5YGK - chains A and E; structure by X-ray diffraction, 2.05 A resolution.

== Chain A (and E) ==
Name: Cyclolavandulyl diphosphate synthase
Source organism: Streptomyces sp. (strain CL190)
Notes: chain E of this document is another copy of the same molecule, construct and numbering; everything in this record applies to it too
UniProt: X5IYJ5 (X5IYJ5_STRC1); residue numbers follow UniProt; this construct covers 1-217
Amino-acid sequence (217 residues; each row starts with the number of its first residue):
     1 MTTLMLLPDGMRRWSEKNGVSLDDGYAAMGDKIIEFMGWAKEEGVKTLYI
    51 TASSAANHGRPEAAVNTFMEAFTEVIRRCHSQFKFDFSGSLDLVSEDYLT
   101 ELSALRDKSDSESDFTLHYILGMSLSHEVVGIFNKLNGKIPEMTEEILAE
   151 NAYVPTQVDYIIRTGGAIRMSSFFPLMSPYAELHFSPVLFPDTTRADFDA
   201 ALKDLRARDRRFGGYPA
Not modelled in the structure: 211-217 (chain E: 209-217)
Metal / ion sites: Mg2+: Asp9 (together with dimethylallyl S-thiolodiphosphate)
Ligand contacts:
  - dimethylallyl S-thiolodiphosphate (DST): Leu7, Pro8, Asp9, Thr51, Ala52, Ser53, Ser54, Asn57, Arg163, Arg169, Ser171, Phe173
  - dimethylallyl S-thiolodiphosphate: Pro8, Asp9, Gly10, Met11, Arg12, Arg13, Tyr26, Met29, Ala52, Asn57, Arg60, Phe68, Phe72

== Chain A / chain E interface ==
Contacting residue pairs - 56 pairs, chain A then chain E:
  Leu125(A) with Phe174(E), hydrophobic; Leu176(E), hydrophobic
  Ser126(A) with Glu145(E), hydrogen bond; Leu148(E); Met177(E)
  His127(A) with Glu145(E)
  Val129(A) with Val129(E), hydrophobic; Leu148(E), hydrophobic
  Val130(A) with Met143(E); Thr144(E); Glu145(E)
  Phe133(A) with Phe133(E), hydrophobic; Leu136(E); Ile140(E), hydrophobic; Met143(E), hydrophobic
  Asn134(A) with Glu142(E); Met143(E), hydrogen bond (side chain-backbone)
  Leu136(A) with Phe133(E), hydrophobic
  Asn137(A) with Asn137(E); Gly138(E), hydrogen bond (side chain-backbone); Ile140(E), hydrogen bond (side chain-backbone); Pro141(E), hydrogen bond (side chain-backbone)
  Gly138(A) with Asn137(E), hydrogen bond (backbone-side chain)
  Ile140(A) with Phe133(E), hydrophobic; Asn137(E), hydrogen bond (backbone-side chain)
  Pro141(A) with Asn137(E), hydrogen bond (backbone-side chain)
  Glu142(A) with Asn134(E)
  Met143(A) with Val130(E); Phe133(E), hydrophobic; Asn134(E), hydrogen bond (backbone-side chain)
  Thr144(A) with Val130(E)
  Glu145(A) with Ser126(E); Val130(E)
  Leu148(A) with Ser126(E); Val129(E), hydrophobic
  Ile168(A) with Glu182(E); Leu183(E), hydrogen bond (backbone-backbone); Arg208(E), hydrogen bond (backbone-side chain)
  Arg169(A) with Ala181(E); Glu182(E), salt bridge; Leu183(E)
  Met170(A) with Phe174(E), hydrophobic
  Ser171(A) with Pro179(E), hydrogen bond (backbone-backbone)
  Phe174(A) with Leu125(E), hydrophobic; Met170(E), hydrophobic; Phe174(E), hydrophobic
  Leu176(A) with Leu125(E)
  Met177(A) with Ser126(E)
  Pro179(A) with Ser171(E), hydrogen bond (backbone-backbone)
  Ala181(A) with Arg169(E)
  Glu182(A) with Ile168(E); Arg169(E), salt bridge
  Leu183(A) with Ile168(E), hydrogen bond (backbone-backbone); Arg169(E)
  Phe185(A) with Phe185(E), hydrophobic
  Arg208(A) with Ile168(E), hydrogen bond (side chain-backbone)
Also at the interface, not in a pair above, chain A (31 interface residues in all): Ser172
Also at the interface, not in a pair above, chain E (30 interface residues in all): Ser172

== Summary ==
31 residues of chain A face 30 of chain E across their interface, with 15 hydrogen bonds and 2 salt bridges.
Polar pairs include Arg169(A)-Glu182(E), Ser126(A)-Glu145(E) and Asn134(A)-Met143(E). Chain A binds
dimethylallyl S-thiolodiphosphate.
Both chains are Cyclolavandulyl diphosphate synthase (Streptomyces sp. (strain CL190)). Entry 5YGK (Crystal
structure of a synthase from Streptomyces sp. CL190 with dmaspp) was determined by X-ray diffraction (same
publication as 5YGJ).
